1CVB - chain A; structure by X-ray diffraction, 2.40 A resolution.

# Chain A
Name: Carbonic anhydrase II
From: Homo sapiens
Notes: EC 4.2.1.1
UniProt: P00918 (CAH2_HUMAN); the author numbering skips numbers that UniProt does not, so the offset changes along the chain: 2-125 = UniProt 1-124; 127-261 = UniProt 125-259
Amino-acid sequence (259 residues; each row starts with the number of its first residue; note: 1 number in that range is skipped by the numbering (no residue carries it; nothing is unmodelled there)):
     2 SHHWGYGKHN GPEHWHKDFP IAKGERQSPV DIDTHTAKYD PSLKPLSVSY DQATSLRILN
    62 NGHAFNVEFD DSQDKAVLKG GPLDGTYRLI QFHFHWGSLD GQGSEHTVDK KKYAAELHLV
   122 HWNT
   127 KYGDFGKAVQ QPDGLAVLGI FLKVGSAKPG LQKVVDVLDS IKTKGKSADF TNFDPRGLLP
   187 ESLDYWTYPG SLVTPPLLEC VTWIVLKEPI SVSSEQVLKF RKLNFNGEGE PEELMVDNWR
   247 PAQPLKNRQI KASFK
Not modelled in the structure: 2-4, 261
Differences from the reference sequence: conflict V199 (Thr197 in P00918)
Ion coordination: Zn2+: H94, H96, H119 (together with sulfate ion)

# Summary
H94, H96 and H119 coordinate Zn2+.
Chain A is Carbonic anhydrase II (Homo sapiens); the structure, Structural and functional importance of a
conserved hydrogen bond network in human carbonic anhydrase II, was determined by X-ray diffraction together
with 1CVA from the same study.
